PDB entry 6BSM | X-ray diffraction, 2.33 A resolution | chain A

# Chain A
Name: Bone morphogenetic protein 1
Source organism: Homo sapiens
Notes: EC 3.4.24.19
Reference sequence: P13497 (BMP1_HUMAN); residues 1-200 here correspond to UniProt positions 121-320 (UniProt number = residue number + 120)
Amino-acid sequence (201 residues; each row starts with the number of its first residue; note: 1 number in that range is skipped by the numbering (no residue carries it; nothing is unmodelled there); numbers below 1 keep their minus sign (ACE-1 is residue -1)):
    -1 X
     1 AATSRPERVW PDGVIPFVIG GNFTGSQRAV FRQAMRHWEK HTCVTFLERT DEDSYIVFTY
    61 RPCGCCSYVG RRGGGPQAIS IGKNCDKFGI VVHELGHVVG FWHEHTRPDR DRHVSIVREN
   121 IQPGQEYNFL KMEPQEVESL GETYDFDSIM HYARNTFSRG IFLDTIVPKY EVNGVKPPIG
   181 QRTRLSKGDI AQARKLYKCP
Disulfide bonds: Cys43-Cys199, Cys63-Cys85, Cys65-Cys66
Covalently attached groups: covalent link ACE_-1-Ala1
Modified positions: ACE (acetyl group) at position -1
Sequence notes: acetylation (-1)
Bound ions: Zn2+ site 1: ACE_-1, Glu104, Gln192; Zn2+ site 2: His93, His97, His103 (together with E7D)
Small-molecule neighbours: E7D (N-({[(2R)-2-{[hydroxy(hydroxymethyl)amino]methyl}heptanoyl]amino}methyl)-7-methoxy-1-benzofuran-2-carboxamide): Gly64, Cys65, Cys66, Ser67, Tyr68, Val69, His93, Glu94, His97, Trp102, His103, Tyr127

# Summary
Chain A binds compound E7D. ACE_-1, Glu104 and Gln192 form the Zn2+ site 1. His93, His97 and His103 coordinate
Zn2+ site 2.
Chain A is Bone morphogenetic protein 1 (Homo sapiens); the structure, BMP1 complexed with a reverse
hydroxamate - compound 4, was determined by X-ray diffraction (same publication as 6BTQ).
